PDB entry 7E1A | electron microscopy, 3.66 A resolution | chain U

[Chain U]
Protein: Bile salt export pump
Organism: Homo sapiens
Notes: EC 7.6.2.-
Reference sequence: O95342 (ABCBB_HUMAN); numbering as in UniProt (aligned over 1-1321)
Sequence (1321 residues; numbered 1 to 1321; the number before each row is that of its first residue):
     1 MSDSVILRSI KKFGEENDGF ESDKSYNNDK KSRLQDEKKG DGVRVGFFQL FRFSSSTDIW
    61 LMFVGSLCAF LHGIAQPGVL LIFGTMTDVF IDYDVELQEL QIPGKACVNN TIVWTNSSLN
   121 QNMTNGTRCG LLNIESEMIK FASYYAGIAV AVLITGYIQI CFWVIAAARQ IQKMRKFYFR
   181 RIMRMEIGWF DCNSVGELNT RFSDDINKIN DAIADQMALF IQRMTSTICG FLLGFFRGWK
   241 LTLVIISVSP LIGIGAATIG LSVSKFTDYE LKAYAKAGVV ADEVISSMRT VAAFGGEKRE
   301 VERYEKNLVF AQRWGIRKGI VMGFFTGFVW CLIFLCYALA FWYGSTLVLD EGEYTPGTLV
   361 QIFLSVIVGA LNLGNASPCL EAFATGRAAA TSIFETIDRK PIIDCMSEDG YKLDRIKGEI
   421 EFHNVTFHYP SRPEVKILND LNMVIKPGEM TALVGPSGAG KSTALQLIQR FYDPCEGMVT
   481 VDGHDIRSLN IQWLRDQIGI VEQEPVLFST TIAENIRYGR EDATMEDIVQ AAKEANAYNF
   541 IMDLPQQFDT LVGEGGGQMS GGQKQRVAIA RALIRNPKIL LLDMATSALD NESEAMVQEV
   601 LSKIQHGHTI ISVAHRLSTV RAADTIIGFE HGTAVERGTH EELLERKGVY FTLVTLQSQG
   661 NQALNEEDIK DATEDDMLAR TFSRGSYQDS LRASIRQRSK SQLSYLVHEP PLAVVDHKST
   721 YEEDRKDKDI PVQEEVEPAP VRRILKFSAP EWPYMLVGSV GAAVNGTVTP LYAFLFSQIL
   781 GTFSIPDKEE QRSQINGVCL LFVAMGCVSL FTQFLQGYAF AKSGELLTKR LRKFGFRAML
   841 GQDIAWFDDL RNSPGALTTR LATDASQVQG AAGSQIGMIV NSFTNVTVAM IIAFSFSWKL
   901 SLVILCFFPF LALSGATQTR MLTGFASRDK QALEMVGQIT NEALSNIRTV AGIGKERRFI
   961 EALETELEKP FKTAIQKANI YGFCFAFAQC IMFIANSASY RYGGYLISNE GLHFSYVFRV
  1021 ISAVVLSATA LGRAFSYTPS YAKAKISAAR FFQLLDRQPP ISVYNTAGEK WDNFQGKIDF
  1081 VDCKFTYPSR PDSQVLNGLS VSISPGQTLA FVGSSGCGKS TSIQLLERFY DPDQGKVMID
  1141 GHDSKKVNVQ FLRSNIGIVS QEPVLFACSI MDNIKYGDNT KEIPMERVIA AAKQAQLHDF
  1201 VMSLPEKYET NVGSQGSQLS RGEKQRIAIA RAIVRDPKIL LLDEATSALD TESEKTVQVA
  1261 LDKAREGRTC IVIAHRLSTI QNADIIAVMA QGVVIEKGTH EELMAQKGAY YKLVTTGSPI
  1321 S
Not modelled in the structure: 1-45, 660-740, 1316-1321
Small-molecule neighbours: taurocholic acid (TCH): V79, Y145, W330, I333, F334, Y337, L364, I367, T769, Y772, M992, F993, N996, L1026
UniProt features mapped onto this chain:
  - region: F651 to A672 (Interaction with HAX1), Y1311 to V1314 (Mediates internalization from the plasma membrane)
  - binding site (ATP): G455 to S462, G1113 to S1120
  - modified residue: T586 (Phosphothreonine), S587 (Phosphoserine), S690 (Phosphoserine), S701 (Phosphoserine), S704 (Phosphoserine), S1214 (Phosphoserine), S1321 (Phosphoserine)
  - glycosylation (N-linked (GlcNAc...) asparagine): N109, N116, N122, N125
  - natural variant: S56 (S56L: Does not affect taurocholate transport activity), C129 (C129Y: In PFIC2), E186 (E186G: In BRIC2), I206 (I206V: Impairs taurocholate transport activity), G238 (G238V: In PFIC2), V284 (V284A; V284L: In PFIC2), E297 (E297G: In PFIC2 and BRIC2), C336 (C336S: In PFIC2), Y337 (Y337H: In PFIC2; uncertain significance), R432 (R432T: In BRIC2), V444 (V444A: Does not affect transport capacity for taurocholate; V444D; V444G), K461 (K461E: In PFIC2), 23 further natural variant entries in UniProt
  - mutagenesis: M1 to L441 (Does not affect ATPase-coupled bile acid transport activity. Decreases protein stability), Y1311 (Y1311A: Loss of interaction with AP2A1 and AP2A2. Promotes ABCB11 plasma membrane trafficking. Does not affect plasma membrane localization. Inhibits ABCB11 internalization)
What the authors report for this chain:
  - mutagenesis - Y145F, R223A, W330F, F334A, R692A/R696A, R920A: decreased catalytic activity on taurocholic acid
  - mutagenesis - R1033A: unchanged catalytic activity on taurocholic acid

[In short]
Ligands of chain U: taurocholic acid. UniProt lists 16 ATP-binding residues and 3 mutagenesis sites. From the
paper: Y145F, R223A and W330F, among others, reduce catalytic activity on taurocholic acid; R1033A leaves
catalytic activity on taurocholic acid unchanged; 7 substitutions were tested in all.
Chain U is Bile salt export pump (Homo sapiens); the structure, Human bile salt exporter ABCB11 in complex
with taurocholate, was determined by electron microscopy together with 7DV5 from the same study.
